1K83 - chains A and F of the 11 polymer chains in the assembly; structure by X-ray diffraction, 2.80 A resolution.

Chain A:
Protein: DNA-directed RNA polymerase II largest subunit
Organism: Saccharomyces cerevisiae
Notes: EC 2.7.7.6
Reference sequence: P04050 (RPB1_YEAST); numbering as in UniProt (aligned over 1-1733)
Chain sequence (1733 residues; numbered 1 to 1733; the number before each row is that of its first residue):
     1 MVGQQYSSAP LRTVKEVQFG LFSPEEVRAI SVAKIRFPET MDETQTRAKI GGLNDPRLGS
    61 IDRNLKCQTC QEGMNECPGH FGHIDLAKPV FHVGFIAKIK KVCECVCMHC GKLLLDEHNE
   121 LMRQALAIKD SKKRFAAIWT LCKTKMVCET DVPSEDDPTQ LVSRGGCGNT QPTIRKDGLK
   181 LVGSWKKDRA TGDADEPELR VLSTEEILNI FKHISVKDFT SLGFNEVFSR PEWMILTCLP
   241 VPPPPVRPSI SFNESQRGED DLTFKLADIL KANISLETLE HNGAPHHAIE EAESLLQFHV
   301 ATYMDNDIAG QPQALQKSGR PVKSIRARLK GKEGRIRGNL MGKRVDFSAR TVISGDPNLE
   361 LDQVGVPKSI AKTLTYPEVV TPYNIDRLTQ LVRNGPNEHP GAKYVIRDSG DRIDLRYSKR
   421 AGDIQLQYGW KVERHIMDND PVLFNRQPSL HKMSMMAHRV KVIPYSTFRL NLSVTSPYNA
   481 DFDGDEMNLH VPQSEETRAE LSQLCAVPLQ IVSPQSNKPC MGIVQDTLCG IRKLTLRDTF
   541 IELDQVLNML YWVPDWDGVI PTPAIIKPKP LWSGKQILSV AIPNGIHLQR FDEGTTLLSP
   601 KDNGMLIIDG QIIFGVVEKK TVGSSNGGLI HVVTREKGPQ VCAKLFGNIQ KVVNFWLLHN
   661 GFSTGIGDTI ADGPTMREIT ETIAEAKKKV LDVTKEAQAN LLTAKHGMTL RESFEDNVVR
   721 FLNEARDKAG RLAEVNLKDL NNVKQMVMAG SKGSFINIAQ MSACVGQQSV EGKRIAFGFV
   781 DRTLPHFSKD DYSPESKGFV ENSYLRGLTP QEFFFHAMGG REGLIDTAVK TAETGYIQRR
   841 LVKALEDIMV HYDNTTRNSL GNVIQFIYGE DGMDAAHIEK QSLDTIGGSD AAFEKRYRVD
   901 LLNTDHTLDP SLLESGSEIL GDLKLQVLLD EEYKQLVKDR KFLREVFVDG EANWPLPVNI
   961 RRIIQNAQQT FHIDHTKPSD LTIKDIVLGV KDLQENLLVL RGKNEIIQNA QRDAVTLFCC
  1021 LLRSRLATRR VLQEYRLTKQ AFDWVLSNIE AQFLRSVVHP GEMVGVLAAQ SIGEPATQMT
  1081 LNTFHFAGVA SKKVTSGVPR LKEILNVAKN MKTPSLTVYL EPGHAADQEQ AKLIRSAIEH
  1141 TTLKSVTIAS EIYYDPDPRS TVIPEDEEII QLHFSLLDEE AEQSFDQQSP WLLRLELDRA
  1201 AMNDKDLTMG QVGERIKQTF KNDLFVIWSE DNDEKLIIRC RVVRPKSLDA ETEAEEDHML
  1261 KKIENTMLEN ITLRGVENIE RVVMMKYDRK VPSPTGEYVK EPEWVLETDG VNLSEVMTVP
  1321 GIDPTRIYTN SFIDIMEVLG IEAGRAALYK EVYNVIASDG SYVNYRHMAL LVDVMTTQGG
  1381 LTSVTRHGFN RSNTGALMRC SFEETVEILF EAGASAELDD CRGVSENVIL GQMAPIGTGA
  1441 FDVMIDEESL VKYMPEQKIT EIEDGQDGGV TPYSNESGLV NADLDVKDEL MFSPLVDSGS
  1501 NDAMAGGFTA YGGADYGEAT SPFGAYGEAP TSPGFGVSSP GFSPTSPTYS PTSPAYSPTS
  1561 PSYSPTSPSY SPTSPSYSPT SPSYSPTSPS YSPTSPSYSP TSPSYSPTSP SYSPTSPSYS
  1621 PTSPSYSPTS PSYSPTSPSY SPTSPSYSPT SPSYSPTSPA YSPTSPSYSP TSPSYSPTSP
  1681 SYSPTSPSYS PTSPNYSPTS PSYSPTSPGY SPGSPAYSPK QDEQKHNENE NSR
Not modelled in the structure: 1-4, 40-48, 188-195, 248-259, 312-323, 337-344, 1082-1091, 1176-1186, 1244-1253, 1451-1733
UniProt features mapped onto this chain:
  - region: Pro248 to Asp260 (Lid loop), Asn306 to Lys323 (Rudder loop), Pro810 to Glu822 (Bridging helix)
  - binding site (Zn(2+)): Cys67, Cys70, Cys77, His80, Cys107, Cys110, Cys148, Cys167
  - binding site (Mg(2+)): Asp481, Asp483, Asp485
  - modified residue: Thr1471 (Phosphothreonine)
  - cross-link (Glycyl lysine isopeptide (Lys-Gly)): Lys695 (interchain with G-Cter in ubiquitin), Lys1246 (interchain with G-Cter in ubiquitin), Lys1350 (interchain with G-Cter in ubiquitin)

Chain F:
Protein: DNA-directed RNA polymerase II 23KD polypeptide
Organism: Saccharomyces cerevisiae
Notes: EC 2.7.7.6
Reference sequence: P20435 (RPB6_YEAST); numbering as in UniProt (aligned over 1-155)
Chain sequence (155 residues; row label = number of the first residue in the row):
     1 MSDYEEAFND GNENFEDFDV EHFSDEETYE EKPQFKDGET TDANGKTIVT GGNGPEDFQQ
    61 HEQIRRKTLK EKAIPKDQRA TTPYMTKYER ARILGTRALQ ISMNAPVFVD LEGETDPLRI
   121 AMKELAEKKI PLVIRRYLPD GSFEDWSVEE LIVDL
Not modelled in the structure: 1-71
UniProt features mapped onto this chain:
  - region: Leu111 to Leu132 (Leucine-zipper)
  - modified residue: Ser24 (Phosphoserine)

Interface between chain A and chain F:
Residue-residue contacts (65; chain A residue first):
  Val379(A) - Ser102(F)
  Val380(A) - Asn104(F)  hydrogen bond (backbone-side chain)
  Thr381(A) - Ser102(F)
  Thr381(A) - Asn104(F)  hydrogen bond
  Pro382(A) - Asn104(F)
  Tyr383(A) - Ile101(F)
  Tyr383(A) - Val107(F)
  Tyr383(A) - Leu111(F)  hydrophobic
  Tyr383(A) - Thr115(F)
  Glu495(A) - Ala98(F)
  Glu495(A) - Leu99(F)
  Glu495(A) - Ser102(F)
  Glu495(A) - Pro117(F)
  Glu496(A) - Gly95(F)
  Glu496(A) - Leu99(F)
  Ala499(A) - Gly95(F)
  Ser502(A) - Leu118(F)
  Gln503(A) - Arg90(F)
  Leu504(A) - Lys87(F)
  Leu504(A) - Ala91(F)  hydrophobic
  His851(A) - Pro139(F)
  Tyr852(A) - Thr81(F)
  Tyr852(A) - Glu89(F)  hydrogen bond
  Tyr852(A) - Arg136(F)
  Tyr852(A) - Tyr137(F)
  Asp853(A) - Pro139(F)
  Arg857(A) - Pro139(F)
  Arg1001(A) - Ala80(F)
  Arg1001(A) - Thr81(F)
  Arg1001(A) - Pro83(F)
  Gly1002(A) - Ala80(F)
  Leu1054(A) - Tyr84(F)
  Arg1055(A) - Asp154(F)  salt bridge
  Arg1055(A) - Leu155(F)
  His1059(A) - Thr86(F)
  His1059(A) - Lys87(F)  hydrogen bond (side chain-backbone)
  His1059(A) - Leu155(F)
  Pro1060(A) - Thr86(F)
  Pro1060(A) - Tyr88(F)
  Gly1061(A) - Tyr88(F)
  Glu1062(A) - Lys87(F)  salt bridge
  Glu1062(A) - Tyr88(F)  hydrogen bond
  Gly1437(A) - Tyr88(F)
  Thr1438(A) - Tyr88(F)
  Thr1438(A) - Arg92(F)
  Phe1441(A) - Tyr88(F)
  Phe1441(A) - Glu89(F)
  Phe1441(A) - Arg92(F)  hydrogen bond (backbone-side chain)
  Phe1441(A) - Arg135(F)
  Asp1442(A) - Arg92(F)
  Asp1442(A) - Val133(F)
  Asp1442(A) - Ile134(F)
  Asp1442(A) - Arg135(F)  hydrogen bond (backbone-backbone)
  Asp1442(A) - Tyr137(F)  hydrogen bond
  Val1443(A) - Val133(F)
  Met1444(A) - Leu132(F)
  Met1444(A) - Val133(F)  hydrogen bond (backbone-backbone)
  Met1444(A) - Arg135(F)
  Met1444(A) - Asp145(F)
  Ile1445(A) - Pro131(F)
  Asp1446(A) - Pro131(F)  hydrogen bond (backbone-backbone)
  Asp1446(A) - Leu132(F)
  Asp1446(A) - Val133(F)
  Ser1449(A) - Pro131(F)
  Ser1449(A) - Glu149(F)
Also at the interface, not in a pair above, chain A (39 interface residues in all): Tyr428, Gly429, Asp874, Arg1422, Met1433, Gly1439, Glu1448
Also at the interface, not in a pair above, chain F (41 interface residues in all): Thr82, Leu94, Thr96, Met103, Ile120, Leu138, Ser147

Overview:
The interface between chain A and chain F involves 39 residues on one side and 41 on the other; the contacts
include 10 hydrogen bonds and 2 salt bridges. Polar pairs include Arg1055(A)-Asp154(F), Glu1062(A)-Lys87(F)
and Val380(A)-Asn104(F).
Here chain A is DNA-directed RNA polymerase II largest subunit and chain F is DNA-directed RNA polymerase II
23KD polypeptide, both from Saccharomyces cerevisiae. Entry 1K83 (Crystal Structure of Yeast RNA Polymerase II
Complexed with the Inhibitor Alpha Amanitin) was determined by X-ray diffraction.
